5MQC - chains A and B of the 3 polymer chains in the assembly; structure by X-ray diffraction, 3.40 A resolution.

# Chain A
Name: VP1
From: Black queen cell virus
Reference sequence: Q9J7C2 (Q9J7C2_9VIRU); residues 1-280 here correspond to UniProt positions 574-853 (UniProt number = residue number + 573)
Amino-acid sequence (280 residues; numbered 1 to 280; the number before each row is that of its first residue):
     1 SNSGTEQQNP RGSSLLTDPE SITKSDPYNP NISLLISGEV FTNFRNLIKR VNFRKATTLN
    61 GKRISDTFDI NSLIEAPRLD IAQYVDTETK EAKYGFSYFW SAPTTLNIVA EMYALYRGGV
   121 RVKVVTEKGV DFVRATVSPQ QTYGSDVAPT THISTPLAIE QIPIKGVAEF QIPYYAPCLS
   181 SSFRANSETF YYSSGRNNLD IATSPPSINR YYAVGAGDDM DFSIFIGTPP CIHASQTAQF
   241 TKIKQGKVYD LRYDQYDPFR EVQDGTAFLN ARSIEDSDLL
Differences from the reference sequence: conflict Ser207 (Thr780 in Q9J7C2), Ile208 (Val781 in Q9J7C2)
From the paper describing this entry:
  - catalytic residues: Asp218 to Met220 (proposed by the authors, not directly observed)

# Chain B
Name: VP2
From: Black queen cell virus
Reference sequence: Q9J7C2 (Q9J7C2_9VIRU); residue numbers follow UniProt; this construct covers 1-231
Amino-acid sequence (231 residues; numbered 1 to 231; the number before each row is that of its first residue):
     1 MAEQINENYE NKQQLVEQTE ITTFENDLIV LEDGPQMEES LPFAFHGQHT DNRQHTVVNF
    61 LQRPQVIFDS SWASDVPRNK QFMDSIMIPD DIISFPMFAE KLKGFSSLRA TAVITVQFQT
   121 QPFQAGRVML GSFPLPTLNP TRVKFATNHV SRLMLLNHVQ CDIAKETEVS LRIPFVSPYN
   181 SYDLVSKRFP WAKVVGLVYS PLTTTIPVDF IVYGHFEDVE LGCPTSGMLA Q
Differences from the reference sequence: conflict Ser40 (Pro in Q9J7C2), Phe43 (Tyr in Q9J7C2), Val76 (Leu in Q9J7C2), Phe210 (Tyr in Q9J7C2)

# Chain A / chain B interface
Contacting residue pairs - 53 pairs, chain A then chain B:
  Thr5(A) with Lys165(B)
  Gln7(A) with Arg127(B); Gln160(B), hydrogen bond (side chain-backbone); Cys161(B); Glu166(B)
  Arg11(A) with Met154(B); Leu155(B), hydrogen bond (side chain-backbone); Leu156(B), hydrogen bond (side chain-backbone); His158(B)
  Glu111(A) with Arg142(B), salt bridge
  Ala114(A) with Asn139(B), hydrogen bond (backbone-side chain)
  Leu115(A) with Leu135(B), hydrophobic; Ser177(B); Pro178(B)
  Cys178(A) with Pro178(B); Tyr179(B), hydrophobic
  Leu179(A) with Pro178(B), hydrogen bond (backbone-backbone)
  Ser180(A) with Pro178(B)
  Arg184(A) with Asn139(B); Arg142(B)
  Ala185(A) with Pro140(B); Thr141(B)
  Asn186(A) with Thr137(B); Leu138(B); Pro140(B)
  Glu188(A) with Arg188(B), salt bridge; Phe189(B)
  Phe190(A) with Ser186(B); Arg188(B)
  Tyr191(A) with Tyr179(B), hydrophobic; Asp183(B), hydrogen bond; Arg188(B)
  Tyr192(A) with Tyr179(B), hydrogen bond (backbone-side chain)
  Ser193(A) with Leu138(B); Phe189(B)
  Ile224(A) with Pro134(B), hydrophobic; Val176(B), hydrophobic
  Phe225(A) with Leu155(B); Leu156(B)
  Ile226(A) with Phe133(B), hydrophobic; Pro134(B), hydrophobic; Leu156(B)
  Gly227(A) with Arg142(B), hydrogen bond (backbone-side chain); Leu155(B)
  Thr228(A) with Arg142(B), hydrogen bond (backbone-side chain); Phe145(B)
  Pro229(A) with Arg142(B); Phe145(B)
  Pro230(A) with Phe145(B)
  Asp276(A) with Pro140(B); Thr141(B); Lys144(B)
  Leu279(A) with Phe145(B), hydrophobic
Interface residues without a listed pair, chain A (28 interface residues in all): Ser182, Ser277
Interface residues without a listed pair, chain B (32 interface residues in all): Ala146, Asn157, Asp162, Leu229

# In short
Chain A and chain B form an interface of 28 and 32 residues respectively, with 9 hydrogen bonds and 2 salt
bridges. Among the polar pairs are Glu111(A)-Arg142(B), Glu188(A)-Arg188(B) and Gln7(A)-Gln160(B). The paper
reports the catalytic residue Asp218(A).
Here chain A is VP1 and chain B is VP2, both from Black queen cell virus. Entry 5MQC (Structure of black queen
cell virus) was determined by X-ray diffraction.
